PDB entry 7UU5 | X-ray diffraction, 2.90 A resolution | chains B and N of the 4 polymer chains in the assembly

== Chain B ==
Protein: DNA dC->dU-editing enzyme APOBEC-3G
Source organism: Macaca mulatta
Notes: EC 3.5.4.-
Reference sequence: M1GSK9 (M1GSK9_MACMU); residue numbers follow UniProt; this construct covers 1-142, 147-383
Chain sequence (386 residues; each row starts with the number of its first residue; note: 4 numbers in that range are skipped by the numbering (no residue carries them; nothing is unmodelled there); numbers below 1 keep their minus sign (Gly-6 is residue -6)):
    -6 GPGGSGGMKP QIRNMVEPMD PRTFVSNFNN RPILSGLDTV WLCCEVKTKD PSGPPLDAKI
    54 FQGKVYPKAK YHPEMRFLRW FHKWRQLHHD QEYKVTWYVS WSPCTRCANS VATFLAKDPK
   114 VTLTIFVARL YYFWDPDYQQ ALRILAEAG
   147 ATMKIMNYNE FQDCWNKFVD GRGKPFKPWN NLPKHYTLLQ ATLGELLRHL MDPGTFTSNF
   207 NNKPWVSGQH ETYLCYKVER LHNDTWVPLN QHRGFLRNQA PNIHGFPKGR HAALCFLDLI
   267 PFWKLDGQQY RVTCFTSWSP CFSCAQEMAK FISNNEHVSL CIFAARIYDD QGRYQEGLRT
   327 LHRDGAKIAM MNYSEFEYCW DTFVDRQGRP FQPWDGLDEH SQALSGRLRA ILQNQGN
Unresolved in the structure: -6 to 0
Sequence notes: expression tag (-6 to 0); conflict Asp128 (Lys in M1GSK9), Ala139 (Cys in M1GSK9), Glu140 (Gln in M1GSK9), Ala141 (Lys in M1GSK9), Gly142 (Arg in M1GSK9), Ala259 (Glu in M1GSK9)
Metal / ion sites: Zn2+ site 1: His65, Glu67, Cys97, Cys100; Zn2+ site 2: His257, Cys287, Cys290
Reported in the primary citation:
  - binding site for the 18-nt RNA strand: Val58 to Pro60
  - specificity-determining residues: Tyr125 (from molecular simulation)

== Chain N ==
Molecule: 18-nt RNA strand
Sequence (18 nucleotides; each row starts with the number of its first residue):
     1 UUAACCGCAG CGCCUUUU
Unresolved in the structure: 1, 13-18

== Chain B / chain N interface ==
Pairs across the interface - 25 pairs, chain B then chain N:
  Arg24(B) - U2(N)  salt bridge to the phosphate
  Pro25(B) - A4(N)  base contact
  Ile26(B) - U2(N)  hydrogen bond to the sugar
  Ile26(B) - A3(N)  base contact
  Ile26(B) - A4(N)  base contact
  Leu27(B) - U2(N)  hydrogen bond to the sugar
  Leu27(B) - A4(N)  hydrogen bond to the base
  Ser28(B) - U2(N)  hydrogen bond to the base
  Ser28(B) - A3(N)  phosphate contact
  Ser28(B) - A4(N)  sugar contact
  Asp31(B) - C5(N)  sugar contact
  Val58(B) - C5(N)  sugar contact
  Tyr59(B) - C5(N)  base contact
  Trp94(B) - A4(N)  base contact
  Leu123(B) - A4(N)  hydrogen bond to the base
  Tyr124(B) - A4(N)  base contact
  Tyr124(B) - C5(N)  hydrogen bond to the phosphate
  Tyr125(B) - A4(N)  hydrogen bond to the base
  Tyr125(B) - C5(N)  hydrogen bond to the phosphate
  Phe126(B) - A3(N)  base contact
  Phe126(B) - A4(N)  base contact
  Trp127(B) - A3(N)  base contact
  Trp127(B) - A4(N)  base contact
  Phe268(B) - A3(N)  hydrogen bond to the base
  Lys270(B) - A3(N)  base contact
Also at the interface, not in a pair above, chain B (18 interface residues in all): Gly29, Pro60

== Summary ==
18 residues of chain B and 4 residues of chain N are in contact, with 9 hydrogen bonds and 1 salt bridge.
Polar pairs include Leu27(B)-A4(N), Ser28(B)-U2(N) and Leu123(B)-A4(N). His65(B), Glu67(B), Cys97(B) and
Cys100(B) coordinate Zn2+ site 1. The paper reports a binding site for the 18-nt RNA strand at Val58(B); the
specificity determinant Tyr125(B).
Chain B is DNA dC->dU-editing enzyme APOBEC-3G (Macaca mulatta) and chain N is an 18-nt RNA strand; the
structure, Crystal structure of APOBEC3G complex with 5'-Overhang dsRNA, was determined by X-ray diffraction
together with 7UU3, 7UU4 and 8EDJ from the same study.
